PDB entry 6Z16 | electron microscopy, 2.98 A resolution | chains B and e of the 14 polymer chains in the assembly

[Chain B]
Protein: Multisubunit Na+/H+ antiporter, B subunit
From: Anoxybacillus flavithermus (strain DSM 21510 / WK1)
UniProt: B7GL83 (B7GL83_ANOFW); residue numbers follow UniProt; this construct covers 1-140
Chain sequence (140 residues; numbered 1 to 140; the number before each row is that of its first residue):
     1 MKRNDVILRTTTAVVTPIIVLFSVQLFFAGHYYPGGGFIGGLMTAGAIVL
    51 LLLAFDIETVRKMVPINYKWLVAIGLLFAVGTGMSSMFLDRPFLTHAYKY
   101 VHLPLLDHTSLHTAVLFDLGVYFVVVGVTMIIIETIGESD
Disordered / not traced: 1-2
Residues lining bound ligands:
  - phosphatidylethanolamine (PTY), molecule 1: Ala13, Val14, Pro17
  - phosphatidylethanolamine (PTY), molecule 2: Leu42, Ala45, Gly46, Val49, Thr129, Ile136, Gly137, Asp140

[Chain e]
Protein: Multisubunit Na+/H+ antiporter, E subunit
From: Anoxybacillus flavithermus (strain DSM 21510 / WK1)
UniProt: B7GL97 (B7GL97_ANOFW); numbering as in UniProt (aligned over 1-158)
Chain sequence (158 residues; row label = number of the first residue in the row):
     1 MAFQILLNVILAFVWMFLTVSFDGASFLVGYMIGLFILFILRRFFHSRFY
    51 LVPVFVIIKLLFIFFKELILSNIAVAKVVMQRSLTIQPAIFALPTELKKE
   101 WEITVLAMLITLTPGTLVLDVSDDGSTLYIHALNSPDVHEAIESIKQSFE
   151 KTIMEVSK
Residues lining bound ligands: phosphatidylethanolamine (PTY): Phe3, Leu7, Ile10, Leu11, Val14, Phe44, Phe45, His46
What the authors report for this chain:
  - mutagenesis - L41W: unchanged catalytic activity

[Chain B / chain e interface]
Contacting residue pairs (23):
  Arg9(B) with Phe44(e)
  Ala13(B) with Leu41(e); Phe44(e), hydrophobic
  Pro17(B) with Ile37(e), hydrophobic; Leu41(e), hydrophobic
  Val20(B) with Ile37(e), hydrophobic
  Leu21(B) with Val14(e), hydrophobic; Trp15(e); Leu18(e); Ile37(e), hydrophobic
  Val24(B) with Trp15(e), hydrophobic; Ile33(e), hydrophobic
  Gln25(B) with Trp15(e); Leu18(e); Thr19(e)
  Phe28(B) with Trp15(e), hydrophobic
  Leu51(B) with Ile40(e), hydrophobic
  Phe55(B) with Arg43(e); Phe44(e), hydrophobic
  Lys62(B) with Arg42(e)
  Met63(B) with Ile40(e); Arg42(e)
  Val64(B) with Ile40(e), hydrophobic
Also at the interface, not in a pair above, chain B (17 interface residues in all): Ile18, Thr59, Pro65, Leu106
Also at the interface, not in a pair above, chain e (14 interface residues in all): Leu11, Leu28, Phe39

[Summary]
17 residues of chain B and 14 residues of chain e are in contact. One phosphatidylethanolamine molecule is
bound between chain B and chain e. Chain B binds phosphatidylethanolamine. The paper reports that L41W of
chain e leaves catalytic activity unchanged.
Chain B is Multisubunit Na+/H+ antiporter, B subunit and chain e is Multisubunit Na+/H+ antiporter, E subunit,
both from Anoxybacillus flavithermus (strain DSM 21510 / WK1); the structure, Structure of the Mrp antiporter
complex, was determined by electron microscopy.
